PDB entry 5Y5Z | electron microscopy, 6.70 A resolution (low resolution: residue-level contacts below are approximate; hydrogen-bond / salt-bridge calls are withheld) | chains Y and Z of the 26 polymer chains in the assembly

Chain Y (and Z):
Protein: V-type ATP synthase, subunit K
Organism: Thermus thermophilus HB8
Notes: chain Z of this document is another copy of the same molecule, construct and numbering; everything in this record applies to it too
UniProt: Q5SIT7 (Q5SIT7_THET8); residues -18 to 80 here correspond to UniProt positions 1-99 (UniProt number = residue number + 19)
Chain sequence (99 residues; numbered -18 to 80; the number before each row is that of its first residue; numbers below 1 keep their minus sign (Met-18 is residue -18)):
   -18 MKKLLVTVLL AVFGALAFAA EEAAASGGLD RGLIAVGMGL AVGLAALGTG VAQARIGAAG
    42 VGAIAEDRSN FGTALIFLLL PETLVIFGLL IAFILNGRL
Unresolved in the structure: -18 to 4

Chain Y / chain Z interface:
Contacting residue pairs (12):
  Gly8(Y) with Ser7(Z)
  Asp11(Y) with Gly13(Z)
  Leu14(Y) with Val17(Z)
  Gly18(Y) with Val17(Z); Gly20(Z)
  Ala22(Y) with Gly20(Z)
  Gly29(Y) with Gly31(Z)
  Ala33(Y) with Gly31(Z); Ala35(Z)
  Arg79(Y) with Ala5(Z); Ala6(Z)
  Leu80(Y) with Ala6(Z)
Interface residues without a listed pair, chain Y (14 interface residues in all): Gly9, Ile15, Met19, Leu25, Ile37
Interface residues without a listed pair, chain Z (12 interface residues in all): Ala16, Gly24, Leu28, Ala39

In short:
14 residues of chain Y face 12 of chain Z across their interface.
Both chains are V-type ATP synthase, subunit K (Thermus thermophilus HB8). Entry 5Y5Z (V/A-type
ATPase/synthase from Thermus thermophilus, rotational state 2) was determined by electron microscopy,
deposited together with 5Y5Y, 5Y5X and 5Y60.
